6HWA - chains H and I of the 28 polymer chains in the assembly; structure by X-ray diffraction, 2.80 A resolution.

== Chain H ==
Protein: Proteasome subunit beta type-2
From: Saccharomyces cerevisiae S288c
Notes: EC 3.4.25.1
Reference sequence: P25043 (PSB2_YEAST); residues 1-232 here correspond to UniProt positions 30-261 (UniProt number = residue number + 29)
Chain sequence (232 residues; each row starts with the number of its first residue):
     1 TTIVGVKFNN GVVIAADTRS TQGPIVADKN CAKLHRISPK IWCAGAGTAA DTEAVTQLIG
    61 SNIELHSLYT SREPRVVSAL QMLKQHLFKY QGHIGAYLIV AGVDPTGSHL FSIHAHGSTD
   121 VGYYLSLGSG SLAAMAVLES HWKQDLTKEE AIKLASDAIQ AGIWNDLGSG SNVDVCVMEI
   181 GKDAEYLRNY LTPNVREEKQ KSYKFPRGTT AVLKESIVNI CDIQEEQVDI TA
Disordered / not traced: 223-232
Curated features (UniProtKB/Swiss-Prot):
  - active site: Thr1 (Nucleophile)

== Chain I ==
Protein: Proteasome subunit beta type-3
From: Saccharomyces cerevisiae S288c
Notes: EC 3.4.25.1
Reference sequence: P25451 (PSB3_YEAST); residues 0-204 here correspond to UniProt positions 1-205 (UniProt number = residue number + 1)
Chain sequence (205 residues; each row starts with the number of its first residue; numbering starts at 0):
     0 MSDPSSINGG IVVAMTGKDC VAIACDLRLG SQSLGVSNKF EKIFHYGHVF LGITGLATDV
    60 TTLNEMFRYK TNLYKLKEER AIEPETFTQL VSSSLYERRF GPYFVGPVVA GINSKSGKPF
   120 IAGFDLIGCI DEAKDFIVSG TASDQLFGMC ESLYEPNLEP EDLFETISQA LLNAADRDAL
   180 SGWGAVVYII KKDEVVKRYL KMRQD
Disordered / not traced: 0
Ion coordination: Mg2+ site 1: Ala174, Asp177, Ser180; Mg2+ site 2: Asp204 (shared with 2 residues of chain Y)
Curated features (UniProtKB/Swiss-Prot):
  - modified residue: Ser30 (Phosphoserine)
  - cross-link: Lys69 (Glycyl lysine isopeptide (Lys-Gly) (interchain with G-Cter in ubiquitin))

== Chain H / chain I interface ==
Contacting residue pairs - 59 pairs, chain H then chain I:
  Ile25(H) with Asp143(I); Phe146(I), hydrophobic
  Val26(H) with Phe146(I)
  Ala27(H) with Asp130(I); Phe146(I), hydrophobic
  Asp28(H) with Asp130(I); Glu131(I)
  Lys29(H) with Glu150(I), salt bridge
  Ala49(H) with Cys128(I), hydrophobic
  Ala50(H) with Tyr95(I); Ile126(I), hydrophobic; Cys128(I)
  Asp51(H) with Tyr95(I), hydrogen bond; Arg98(I), salt bridge
  Ala54(H) with Tyr95(I)
  Tyr90(H) with Phe99(I), hydrophobic
  His93(H) with Arg98(I), hydrogen bond (backbone-side chain); Phe99(I)
  Ile94(H) with Phe99(I), hydrophobic
  Arg196(H) with Glu150(I), salt bridge
  Lys199(H) with Glu150(I); Ser151(I); Tyr153(I), hydrogen bond (side chain-backbone)
  Ser202(H) with Glu154(I), hydrogen bond
  Tyr203(H) with Ser151(I); Leu152(I), hydrophobic
  Lys204(H) with Glu154(I); Asp161(I)
  Phe205(H) with Leu152(I), hydrophobic; Gln168(I)
  Arg207(H) with Glu160(I); Asp161(I), salt bridge
  Gly208(H) with Glu164(I), hydrogen bond (backbone-side chain)
  Thr209(H) with Glu164(I)
  Thr210(H) with Glu164(I), hydrogen bond; Ser167(I); Gln168(I), hydrogen bond; Leu199(I)
  Ala211(H) with Leu199(I); Lys200(I), hydrogen bond (backbone-backbone)
  Val212(H) with Phe163(I), hydrophobic; Tyr198(I)
  Leu213(H) with Tyr198(I), hydrogen bond (backbone-backbone); Leu199(I); Lys200(I)
  Lys214(H) with Lys196(I); Arg197(I); Tyr198(I), hydrogen bond (backbone-backbone)
  Glu215(H) with Lys196(I); Arg197(I), salt bridge
  Ser216(H) with Val195(I); Lys196(I), hydrogen bond (backbone-backbone)
  Ile217(H) with Val194(I)
  Val218(H) with Val194(I), hydrogen bond (backbone-backbone); Lys196(I)
  Asn219(H) with His44(I)
  Ile220(H) with Gly46(I); Val194(I), hydrophobic
  Asp222(H) with Lys74(I), salt bridge
Also at the interface, not in a pair above, chain H (35 interface residues in all): Thr48, Pro206
Also at the interface, not in a pair above, chain I (37 interface residues in all): His47, Phe49, Glu158, Thr165, Leu171, Tyr187, Glu193

== Overview ==
35 residues of chain H face 37 of chain I across their interface; the contacts include 12 hydrogen bonds and 6
salt bridges. Polar contacts include Lys29(H)-Glu150(I), Asp51(H)-Arg98(I) and Arg196(H)-Glu150(I). UniProt
lists active-site residue Thr1(H) on chain H.
Chain H is Proteasome subunit beta type-2 and chain I is Proteasome subunit beta type-3, both from
Saccharomyces cerevisiae S288c; the structure, Yeast 20S proteasome in complex with 43, was determined by
X-ray diffraction together with 6HTB, 6HTC, 6HTD, 6HTP, 6HTR, 6HUB and 30 further entries from the same study.
